7LP9 - chains A and B of the 4 polymer chains in the assembly; structure by electron microscopy, 2.63 A resolution.

[Chain A (and B)]
Protein: Transient receptor potential cation channel subfamily V member 1
Source organism: Rattus norvegicus
Notes: chain B of this document is another copy of the same molecule, construct and numbering; everything in this record applies to it too
UniProtKB: O35433 (TRPV1_RAT); residues 1-838 here = UniProt positions 1-838
Sequence (868 residues; numbered 1 to 868; the number before each row is that of its first residue):
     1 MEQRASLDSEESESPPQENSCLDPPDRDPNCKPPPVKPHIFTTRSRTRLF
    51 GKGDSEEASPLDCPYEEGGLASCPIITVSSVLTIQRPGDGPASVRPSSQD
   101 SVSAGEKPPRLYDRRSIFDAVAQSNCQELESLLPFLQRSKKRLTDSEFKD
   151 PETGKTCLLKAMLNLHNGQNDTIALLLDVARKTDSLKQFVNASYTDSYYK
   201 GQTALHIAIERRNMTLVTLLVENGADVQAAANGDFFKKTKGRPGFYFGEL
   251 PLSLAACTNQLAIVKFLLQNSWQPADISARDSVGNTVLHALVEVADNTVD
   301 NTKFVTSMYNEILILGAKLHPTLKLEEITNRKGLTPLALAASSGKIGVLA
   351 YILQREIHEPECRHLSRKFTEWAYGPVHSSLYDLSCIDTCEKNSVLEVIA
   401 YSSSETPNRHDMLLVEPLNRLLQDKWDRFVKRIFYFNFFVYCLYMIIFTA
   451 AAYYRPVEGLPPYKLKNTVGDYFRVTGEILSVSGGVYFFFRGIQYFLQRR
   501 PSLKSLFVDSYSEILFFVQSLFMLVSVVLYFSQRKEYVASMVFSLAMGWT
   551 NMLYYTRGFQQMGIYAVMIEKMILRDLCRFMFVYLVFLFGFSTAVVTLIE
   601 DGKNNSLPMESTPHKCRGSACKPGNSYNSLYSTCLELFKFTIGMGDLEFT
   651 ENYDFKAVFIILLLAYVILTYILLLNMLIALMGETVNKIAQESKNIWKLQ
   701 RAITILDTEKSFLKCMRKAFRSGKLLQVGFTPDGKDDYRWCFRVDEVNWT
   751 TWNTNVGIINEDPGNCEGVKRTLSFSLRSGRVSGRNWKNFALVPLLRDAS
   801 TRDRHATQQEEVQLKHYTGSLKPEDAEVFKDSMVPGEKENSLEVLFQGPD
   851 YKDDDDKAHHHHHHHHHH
Disordered / not traced: 1-112, 604-623, 767-868
Construct notes: expression tag (839-868)
Swiss-Prot annotation at these positions:
  - region: Glu684 to Phe712 (AD), Glu767 to Thr801 (Interaction with calmodulin), Leu777 to Leu792 (Required for PIP2-mediated channel inhibition)
  - motif: Gly643 to Asp646 (Selectivity filter)
  - binding site (ATP): Arg115, Lys155, Lys160, Asn164, Tyr199 to Gln202, Glu210, Arg211
  - binding site (resiniferatoxin): Tyr511, Ser512, Thr550, Arg557
  - binding site (Na(+)): Gly643
  - binding site (Ca(2+)): Asp646
  - modified residue: Ser116 (Phosphoserine), Thr144 (Phosphothreonine), Thr370 (Phosphothreonine), Ser502 (Phosphoserine), Thr704 (Phosphothreonine), Ser774 (Phosphoserine), Ser800 (Phosphoserine), Ser820 (Phosphoserine)
  - glycosylation: Asn604 (N-linked (GlcNAc...) asparagine)
  - mutagenesis: Arg114 (R114E: Abolishes capsaicin-evoked current and binding to resiniferatoxin; Abolishes sensitivity to acid), Arg115 (R115D: Abolishes capsaicin-evoked current and binding to resiniferatoxin), Ser116 (S116A: Abolishes phosphorylation by PKCM and enhances channel response to capsaicin by PKCM), Lys155 (K155A: Abolishes ATP binding. Abolishes CALM binding. Impairs normal desensitization by repeated exposure to capsaicin), Lys160 (K160A: Abolishes ATP binding. Abolishes CALM binding), Tyr199 (Y199A: Strongly reduces affinity for ATP; when associated with A-202), Gln202 (Q202A: Strongly reduces affinity for ATP; when associated with A-199), Ser502 (S502A: Largely reduces PMA enhancement of capsaicin-evoked currents, but no effect on direct activation by PMA. Loss of activation by capsaicin and loss of vanilloid binding ...), Tyr511 (Y511A: Loss of sensitivity to capsaicin), Met547 (M547L: Reduces binding to resiniferatoxin), Thr550 (T550I: Reduces sensitivity to capsaicin 10-fold; no effect on sensitivity to resiniferatoxin. Reduces binding to resiniferatoxin), Glu636 (E636K: Abolishes channel activity. Restored channel activity; when associated with E-639; E636Q: Slight modification of pore attributes), 12 further mutagenesis entries in UniProt
Reported in the primary citation:
  - contacts within the chain: Glu600-Asp654

[How chain A and chain B interact]
Contacting residue pairs (87):
  Lys155(A) with Glu761(B), salt bridge; Asp762(B), salt bridge
  Lys160(A) with Glu761(B), salt bridge
  Asn164(A) with Glu761(B), hydrogen bond
  Tyr198(A) with Gly764(B); Asn765(B), hydrogen bond (side chain-backbone); Cys766(B)
  Tyr199(A) with Asp762(B); Pro763(B); Gly764(B), hydrogen bond (side chain-backbone)
  Glu210(A) with Tyr374(B)
  Arg211(A) with Thr754(B)
  Arg212(A) with Trp752(B)
  Phe235(A) with Tyr374(B), hydrophobic; Pro763(B), hydrophobic; Gly764(B)
  Phe236(A) with Tyr374(B)
  Pro243(A) with Asp745(B)
  Phe245(A) with Tyr374(B), hydrophobic; Pro376(B); Val377(B), hydrophobic
  Cys257(A) with Trp749(B)
  Thr258(A) with Trp752(B)
  Asn259(A) with Trp752(B)
  Val294(A) with Trp749(B), hydrophobic
  Asp296(A) with Trp749(B)
  Asn301(A) with Trp749(B)
  Arg579(A) with Met562(B); Tyr565(B)
  Phe580(A) with Tyr565(B)
  Phe582(A) with Met562(B), hydrophobic
  Val583(A) with Tyr565(B), hydrophobic
  Val586(A) with Trp549(B)
  Phe589(A) with Trp549(B), hydrophobic
  Gly590(A) with Trp549(B)
  Thr593(A) with Thr449(B); Trp549(B)
  Ala594(A) with Val542(B); Ala546(B), hydrophobic
  Val596(A) with Tyr453(B), hydrophobic
  Thr597(A) with Ala452(B); Arg455(B), hydrogen bond (backbone-side chain); Val542(B)
  Leu598(A) with Arg455(B), hydrogen bond (backbone-side chain); Val538(B), hydrophobic
  Ile599(A) with Arg455(B)
  Glu600(A) with Arg455(B); Lys535(B)
  Gly643(A) with Ile642(B); Gly643(B); Met644(B)
  Met644(A) with Met644(B), hydrophobic
  Gly645(A) with Met644(B)
  Glu648(A) with Leu635(B); Lys639(B), salt bridge
  Phe655(A) with Lys535(B); Glu536(B)
  Lys656(A) with Tyr631(B)
  Val658(A) with Ala539(B), hydrophobic; Phe543(B), hydrophobic
  Ile660(A) with Tyr631(B)
  Leu662(A) with Val542(B), hydrophobic
  Val667(A) with Phe638(B), hydrophobic; Ile642(B), hydrophobic
  Tyr671(A) with Thr641(B); Ile642(B), hydrophobic
  Ile672(A) with Leu577(B), hydrophobic; Leu678(B)
  Leu673(A) with Met572(B), hydrophobic; Ile573(B), hydrophobic; Leu577(B), hydrophobic; Met682(B), hydrophobic
  Leu674(A) with Tyr565(B)
  Asn676(A) with Leu678(B); Ile679(B); Met682(B)
  Met677(A) with Tyr565(B), hydrophobic; Ile569(B), hydrophobic; Met572(B), hydrophobic; Met682(B)
  Ala680(A) with Met682(B); Gly683(B); Val686(B), hydrophobic
  Leu681(A) with Tyr565(B), hydrophobic; Met568(B), hydrophobic
  Glu684(A) with Val686(B); Asn687(B)
Also at the interface, not in a pair above, chain A (65 interface residues in all): Leu163, Tyr194, His206, Gly244, Phe247, Leu254, Phe591, Asn628, Ser629, Leu630, Phe640, Leu647, Ile661, Ile679
Also at the interface, not in a pair above, chain B (53 interface residues in all): Trp372, Leu545, Thr550, Leu553, Thr556, Gln561, Phe580
From the paper, about this interface:
  - pairs named by the authors: Glu600(A)-Arg455(B), Glu648(A)-Lys639(B)

[Summary]
65 residues of chain A and 53 residues of chain B are in contact; the contacts include 5 hydrogen bonds and 4
salt bridges. Among the polar pairs are Lys155(A)-Glu761(B), Lys155(A)-Asp762(B) and Lys160(A)-Glu761(B). The
paper describes contacts between Glu600(A) and Arg455(B) and Glu648(A) and Lys639(B). The paper reports
contacts within the chain involving Glu600(A) and Asp654(A).
Both chains are Transient receptor potential cation channel subfamily V member 1 (Rattus norvegicus). Entry
7LP9 (Cryo-EM structure of full-length TRPV1 at 4 degrees Celsius) was determined by electron microscopy (same
publication as 7LPA, 7LPB, 7LPC, 7LPD and 7LPE).
